PDB entry 2Z81 | X-ray diffraction, 1.80 A resolution | chain A

Chain A:
Protein: Toll-like receptor 2, Variable lymphocyte receptor B
Organism: Mus musculus
Notes: fragment: TLR2, (Mouse), VLRB.61, (Inshore hagfish)
UniProt: chimeric construct of Q9QUN7, Q4G1L2: residues 27-506 from Q9QUN7 (TLR2_MOUSE) positions 27-506 (same numbers); residues 509-575 from Q4G1L2 positions 133-199 (UniProt number = residue number - 376)
Chain sequence (549 residues; each row starts with the number of its first residue):
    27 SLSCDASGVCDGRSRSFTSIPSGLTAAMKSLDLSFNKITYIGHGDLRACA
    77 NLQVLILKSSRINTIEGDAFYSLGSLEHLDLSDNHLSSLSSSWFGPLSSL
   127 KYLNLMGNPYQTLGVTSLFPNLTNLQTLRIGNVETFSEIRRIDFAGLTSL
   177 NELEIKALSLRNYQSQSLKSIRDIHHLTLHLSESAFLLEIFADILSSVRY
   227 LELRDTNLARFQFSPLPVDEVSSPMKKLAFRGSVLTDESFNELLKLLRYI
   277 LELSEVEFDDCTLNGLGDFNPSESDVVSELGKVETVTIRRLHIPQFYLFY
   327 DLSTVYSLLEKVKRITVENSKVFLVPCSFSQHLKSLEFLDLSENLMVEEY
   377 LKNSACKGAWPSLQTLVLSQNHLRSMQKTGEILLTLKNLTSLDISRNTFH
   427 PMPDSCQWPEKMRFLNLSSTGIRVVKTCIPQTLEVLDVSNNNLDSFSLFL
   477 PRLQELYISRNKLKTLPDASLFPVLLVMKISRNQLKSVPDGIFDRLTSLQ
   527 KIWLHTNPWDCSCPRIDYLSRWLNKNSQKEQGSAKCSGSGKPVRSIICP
Disulfides: Cys-30/Cys-36, Cys-353/Cys-382, Cys-432/Cys-454, Cys-537/Cys-562, Cys-539/Cys-574
Covalent attachments: N-acetylglucosamine (NAG) linked to Asn-147, Asn-414, Asn-442
Differences from the reference sequence: linker (507-508)
Small-molecule neighbours: PCJ ((2R)-3-{[(2S)-3-hydroxy-2-(palmitoylamino)propyl]thio}propane-1,2-diyl dihexadecanoate): Leu-261, Phe-266, Leu-270, Leu-273, Val-282, Phe-284, Leu-289, Leu-306, Val-312, Ile-314, Leu-317, Ile-319, Phe-322, Leu-335, Ile-341, Val-343, Ser-346, Lys-347, Val-348, Phe-349, Leu-350, Val-351, Pro-352, Phe-355, Leu-367
UniProt features mapped onto this chain:
  - site: Phe-349 (Interaction with bacterial lipopeptide)
  - glycosylation (N-linked (GlcNAc...) asparagine): Asn-147, Asn-414, Asn-442

Overview:
Bound to chain A: compound PCJ. Covalently linked N-acetylglucosamine: at Asn-147, Asn-414 and Asn-442.
Chain A is Toll-like receptor 2, Variable lymphocyte receptor B (Mus musculus); the structure, Crystal
structure of the TLR1-TLR2 heterodimer induced by binding of a tri-acylated lipopeptide, was determined by
X-ray diffraction, deposited together with 2Z7X, 2Z82 and 2Z80.
